PDB entry 8HYJ | electron microscopy, 4.30 A resolution (low resolution: residue-level contacts below are approximate; hydrogen-bond / salt-bridge calls are withheld) | chains B and P of the 16 polymer chains in the assembly

[Chain B]
Protein: DNA-directed RNA polymerases IV and V subunit 2
Organism: Arabidopsis thaliana
Notes: EC 2.7.7.6
UniProtKB: Q9LK40 (NRPD2_ARATH); residues 1-1172 here = UniProt positions 1-1172
Sequence (1172 residues; numbered 1 to 1172; the number before each row is that of its first residue):
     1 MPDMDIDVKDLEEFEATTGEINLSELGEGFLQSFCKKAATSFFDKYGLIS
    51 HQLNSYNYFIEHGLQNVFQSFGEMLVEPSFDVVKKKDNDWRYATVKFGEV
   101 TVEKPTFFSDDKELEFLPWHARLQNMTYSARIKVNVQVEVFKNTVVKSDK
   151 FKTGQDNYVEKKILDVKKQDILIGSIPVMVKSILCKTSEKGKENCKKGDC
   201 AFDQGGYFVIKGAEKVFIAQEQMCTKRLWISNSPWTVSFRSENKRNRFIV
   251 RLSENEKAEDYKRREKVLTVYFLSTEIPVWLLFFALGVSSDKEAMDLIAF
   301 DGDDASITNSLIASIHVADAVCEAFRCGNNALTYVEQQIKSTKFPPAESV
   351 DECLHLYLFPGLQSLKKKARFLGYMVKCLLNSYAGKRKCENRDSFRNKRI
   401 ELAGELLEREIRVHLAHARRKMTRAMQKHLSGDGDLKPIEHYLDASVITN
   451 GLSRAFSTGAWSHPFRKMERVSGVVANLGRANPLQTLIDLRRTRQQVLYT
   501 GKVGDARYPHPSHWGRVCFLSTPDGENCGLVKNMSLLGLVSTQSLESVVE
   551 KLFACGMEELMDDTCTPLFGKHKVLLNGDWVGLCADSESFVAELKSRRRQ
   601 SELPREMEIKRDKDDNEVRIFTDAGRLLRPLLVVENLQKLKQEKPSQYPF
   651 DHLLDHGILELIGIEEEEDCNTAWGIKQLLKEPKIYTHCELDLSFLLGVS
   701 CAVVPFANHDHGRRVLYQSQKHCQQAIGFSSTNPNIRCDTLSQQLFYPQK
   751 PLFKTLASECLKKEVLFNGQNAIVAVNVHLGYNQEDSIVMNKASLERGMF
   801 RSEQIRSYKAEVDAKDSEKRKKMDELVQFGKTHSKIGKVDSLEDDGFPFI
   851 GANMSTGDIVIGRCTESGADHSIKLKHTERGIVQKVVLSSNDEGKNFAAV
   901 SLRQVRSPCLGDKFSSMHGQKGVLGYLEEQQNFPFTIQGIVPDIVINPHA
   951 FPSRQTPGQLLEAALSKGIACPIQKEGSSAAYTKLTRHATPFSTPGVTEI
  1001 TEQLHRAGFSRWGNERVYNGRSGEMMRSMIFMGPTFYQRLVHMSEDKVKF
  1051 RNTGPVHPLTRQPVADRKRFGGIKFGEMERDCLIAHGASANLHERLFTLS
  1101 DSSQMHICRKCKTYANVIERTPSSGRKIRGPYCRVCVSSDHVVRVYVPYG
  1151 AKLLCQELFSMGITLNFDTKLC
Disordered / not traced: 1-21, 80-89, 142-169, 433-436, 498-504, 644-646, 814-826, 834-838, 865-870, 975-981, 1117-1129, 1172
From the paper describing this entry:
  - binding site for the 48-nt DNA strand: Lys215, Arg454, Ser457, Asn477
  - binding site for the 48-nt DNA strand: Arg240, Phe344
  - binding site for the 30-nt RNA strand (chain P): Asn527, Lys721, Gln724, Gln725, Lys921, His1057

[Chain P]
Molecule: 30-nt RNA strand
Sequence (30 nucleotides; row label = number of the first residue in the row; numbers below 1 keep their minus sign (A-19 is residue -19)):
   -19 AUCUUGAAUCUAUUUCUUUUAUCGAGAGGU
Disordered / not traced: -19 to 0

[How chain B and chain P interact]
Residue-residue contacts - 5 pairs, chain B then chain P:
  Asn527(B) - A7(P)
  Lys721(B) - G9(P)
  Gln725(B) - G9(P)
  Lys921(B) - U10(P)
  His1057(B) - U2(P)
Also at the interface, not in a pair above, chain B (7 interface residues in all): Gln724, Pro1058
Also at the interface, not in a pair above, chain P (5 interface residues in all): G8

[In short]
The interface between chain B and chain P involves 7 residues on one side and 5 on the other. From the paper:
a binding site for the 48-nt DNA strand at Lys215(B), Arg454(B) and Ser457(B) among others; a binding site for
the 30-nt RNA strand (chain P) at Asn527(B), Lys721(B) and Gln724(B) among others.
Here chain B is DNA-directed RNA polymerases IV and V subunit 2 (Arabidopsis thaliana) and chain P is a 30-nt
RNA strand. Entry 8HYJ (A cryo-EM structure of KTF1-bound polymerase V transcription elongation complex) was
determined by electron microscopy.
